1OU9 - chain A; structure by X-ray diffraction, 1.80 A resolution.

# Chain A
Name: Stringent starvation protein B homolog
Organism: Haemophilus influenzae
UniProtKB: P45206 (SSPB_HAEIN); residue numbers follow UniProt; this construct covers 1-129
Amino-acid sequence (129 residues; numbered 1 to 129; the number before each row is that of its first residue):
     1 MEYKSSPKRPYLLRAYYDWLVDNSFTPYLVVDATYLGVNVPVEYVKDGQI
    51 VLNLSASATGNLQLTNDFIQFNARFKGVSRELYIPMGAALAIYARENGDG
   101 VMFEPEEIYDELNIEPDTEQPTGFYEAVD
Unresolved in the structure: 122-129
Construct notes: modified residue (1, 86, 102)
Modified positions: Mse1 (selenomethionine; parent Met); Mse86 (selenomethionine; parent Met); Mse102 (selenomethionine; parent Met)
Metal / ion sites: Ca2+ site 1: Ala56, Thr59 (shared with 2 residues of chain C); Ca2+ site 2: Gln70, Glu81 (shared with 2 residues of chain B)

# In short
Ala56 and Thr59 form the Ca2+ site 1. Gln70 and Glu81 coordinate Ca2+ site 2.
Chain A is Stringent starvation protein B homolog (Haemophilus influenzae); the structure, Structure of SspB,
a AAA+ protease delivery protein, was determined by X-ray diffraction, deposited together with 1OU8 and 1OUL.
